8G5F - chains A and E of the 7 polymer chains in the assembly; structure by electron microscopy, 2.64 A resolution.

Chain A:
Protein: Gamma-aminobutyric acid receptor subunit alpha-3
Source organism: Mus musculus
UniProt: P26049 (GBRA3_MOUSE); residues -27 to 464 here correspond to UniProt positions 1-492 (UniProt number = residue number + 28)
Chain sequence (492 residues; numbered -27 to 464; the number before each row is that of its first residue; numbers below 1 keep their minus sign (Met-27 is residue -27)):
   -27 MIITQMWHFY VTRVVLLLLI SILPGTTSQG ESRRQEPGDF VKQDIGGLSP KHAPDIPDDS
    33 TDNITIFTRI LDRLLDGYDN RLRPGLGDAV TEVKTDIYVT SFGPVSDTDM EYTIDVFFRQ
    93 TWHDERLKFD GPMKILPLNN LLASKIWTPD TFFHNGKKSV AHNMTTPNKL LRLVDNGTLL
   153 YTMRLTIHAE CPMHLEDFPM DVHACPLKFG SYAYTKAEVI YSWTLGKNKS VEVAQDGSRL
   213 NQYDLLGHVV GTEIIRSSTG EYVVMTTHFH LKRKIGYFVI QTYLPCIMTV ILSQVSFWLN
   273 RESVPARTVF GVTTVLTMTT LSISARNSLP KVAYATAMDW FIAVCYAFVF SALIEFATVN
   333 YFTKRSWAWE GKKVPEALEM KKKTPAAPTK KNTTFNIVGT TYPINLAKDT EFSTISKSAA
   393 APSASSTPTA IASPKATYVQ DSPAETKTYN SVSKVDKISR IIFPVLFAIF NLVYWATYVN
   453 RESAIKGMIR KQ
Not modelled in the structure: -27 to 36, 344-418, 455-464
Disulfide bonds: Cys163-Cys177
Covalently attached groups: glycan linked to Asn135
Ligand contacts:
  - gamma-amino-butanoic acid (ABU): Phe89, Arg91, Leu142, Thr154
  - PIO ([(2R)-2-octanoyloxy-3-[oxidanyl-[(1R,2R,3S,4R,5R,6S)-2,3,6-tris(oxidanyl)-4,5-diphosphonooxy-cyclohexyl]oxy-phosphoryl]oxy-propyl] octanoate): Arg273, Ser323, Ile326, Glu327, Thr330, Val331, Phe334, Lys336, Arg337, Asn422, Ser423, Ser425, Lys426, Val427, Ile430, Ser431
  - allopregnanolone (Y4B): Ile263, Gln266, Val267, Trp270, Pro436

Chain E:
Protein: Gamma-aminobutyric acid receptor subunit beta-2
Source organism: Mus musculus
UniProt: P63137 (GBRB2_MOUSE); residues -23 to 488 here correspond to UniProt positions 1-512 (UniProt number = residue number + 24)
Chain sequence (512 residues; each row starts with the number of its first residue; numbers below 1 keep their minus sign (Met-23 is residue -23)):
   -23 MWRVRKRGYF GIWSFPLIIA AVCAQSVNDP SNMSLVKETV DRLLKGYDIR LRPDFGGPPV
    37 AVGMNIDIAS IDMVSEVNMD YTLTMYFQQA WRDKRLSYNV IPLNLTLDNR VADQLWVPDT
    97 YFLNDKKSFV HGVTVKNRMI RLHPDGTVLY GLRITTTAAC MMDLRRYPLD EQNCTLEIES
   157 YGYTTDDIEF YWRGDDNAVT GVTKIELPQF SIVDYKLITK KVVFSTGSYP RLSLSFKLKR
   217 NIGYFILQTY MPSILITILS WVSFWINYDA SAARVALGIT TVLTMTTINT HLRETLPKIP
   277 YVKAIDMYLM GCFVFVFMAL LEYALVNYIF FGRGPQRQKK AAEKAANANN EKMRLDVNKM
   337 FYKDIKQNGT QYRSLWDPTG DLSPTRRTTN YDFSLYTMDP HENILLSTLE IKNEMATSEA
   397 VMGLGDPRST MLAYDASSIQ YRKAGLPRHS FGRNALERHV AQKKSRLRRR ASQLKITIPD
   457 LTDVNAIDRW SRIFFPVVFS FFNIVYWLYY VN
Not modelled in the structure: -23 to 7, 309-458
Disulfide bonds: Cys136-Cys150
Covalently attached groups: N-acetylglucosamine (NAG) linked to Asn80, Asn149
Ligand contacts:
  - gamma-amino-butanoic acid (ABU): Tyr97, Glu155, Ser156, Tyr157, Phe200, Thr202, Tyr205
  - allopregnanolone (Y4B): Leu297, Ala300, Leu301, Tyr304, Ile305
Curated features (UniProtKB/Swiss-Prot):
  - binding site (histamine): Tyr97, Ser156, Tyr157, Thr202
  - binding site (4-aminobutanoate): Tyr157, Thr202
  - modified residue: Tyr417 (Phosphotyrosine)
  - glycosylation (N-linked (GlcNAc...) asparagine): Asn8, Asn80, Asn149

Interface between chain A and chain E:
Contacting residue pairs (98; chain A residue first):
  Phe39(A) - Leu27(E)  hydrophobic
  Phe39(A) - Phe31(E)  hydrophobic
  Thr40(A) - Asp24(E)  hydrogen bond
  Thr40(A) - Leu27(E)
  Leu43(A) - Arg26(E)
  Leu47(A) - Arg26(E)
  Tyr70(A) - Phe200(E)  hydrophobic
  Phe89(A) - Tyr97(E)
  Phe89(A) - Tyr157(E)
  Arg91(A) - Ser201(E)  hydrogen bond
  Arg91(A) - Thr202(E)
  Met105(A) - Phe31(E)  hydrophobic
  Pro109(A) - Phe31(E)
  Pro109(A) - Tyr159(E)
  Pro109(A) - Asp163(E)
  Asn111(A) - Ile25(E)
  Asn111(A) - Arg26(E)
  Asn111(A) - Tyr159(E)
  Asn112(A) - Asp95(E)
  Leu113(A) - Ile25(E)  hydrophobic
  Leu114(A) - Arg26(E)
  His134(A) - Asp101(E)  salt bridge
  His134(A) - Lys102(E)
  Met136(A) - Thr96(E)
  Met136(A) - Tyr97(E)
  Met136(A) - Ser104(E)
  Met136(A) - Val106(E)
  Thr137(A) - Pro94(E)
  Thr137(A) - Thr96(E)  hydrogen bond (side chain-backbone)
  Thr138(A) - Val93(E)
  Thr138(A) - Pro94(E)
  Thr138(A) - Asp95(E)
  Thr138(A) - Thr96(E)
  Asn140(A) - Tyr97(E)
  Asn140(A) - Tyr157(E)
  Lys141(A) - Tyr157(E)
  Leu142(A) - Tyr157(E)
  Leu142(A) - Gly158(E)
  Leu142(A) - Tyr205(E)
  Arg144(A) - Gly158(E)  hydrogen bond (side chain-backbone)
  Arg144(A) - Thr160(E)
  Arg144(A) - Thr202(E)  hydrogen bond (side chain-backbone)
  Arg144(A) - Tyr205(E)  hydrogen bond
  Leu152(A) - Thr202(E)
  Thr154(A) - Tyr157(E)
  Met155(A) - Tyr157(E)  hydrogen bond (backbone-side chain)
  Arg156(A) - Tyr97(E)
  Arg156(A) - Phe98(E)  hydrogen bond (side chain-backbone)
  Arg156(A) - Leu99(E)  hydrogen bond (side chain-backbone)
  Arg156(A) - Asp101(E)  salt bridge
  Arg156(A) - Tyr157(E)  hydrogen bond (backbone-side chain)
  Ser210(A) - Met137(E)
  Arg211(A) - Lys102(E)
  Arg211(A) - Ala135(E)
  Arg211(A) - Met137(E)
  Asn213(A) - Met137(E)
  Asn213(A) - Pro273(E)
  Asn213(A) - Lys274(E)
  Asn213(A) - Pro276(E)
  Gln214(A) - Lys274(E)
  Lys246(A) - Pro276(E)
  Gly248(A) - Pro276(E)
  Tyr249(A) - Arg269(E)  hydrogen bond (backbone-side chain)
  Tyr249(A) - Lys274(E)  hydrogen bond
  Tyr249(A) - Ile275(E)
  Tyr249(A) - Pro276(E)
  Ile252(A) - Arg269(E)
  Ile252(A) - Val278(E)  hydrophobic
  Ile252(A) - Met286(E)  hydrophobic
  Gln253(A) - Arg269(E)
  Gln253(A) - Glu270(E)  hydrogen bond
  Met260(A) - Phe293(E)  hydrophobic
  Ile263(A) - Phe293(E)  hydrophobic
  Leu264(A) - Val258(E)  hydrophobic
  Leu264(A) - Phe293(E)  hydrophobic
  Leu264(A) - Leu296(E)  hydrophobic
  Val267(A) - Leu297(E)  hydrophobic
  Val267(A) - Ala300(E)  hydrophobic
  Trp270(A) - Asn303(E)
  Trp270(A) - Tyr304(E)
  Leu271(A) - Asn303(E)
  Asn272(A) - Asn303(E)
  Asn272(A) - Phe307(E)
  Ser275(A) - Ser247(E)
  Ala278(A) - Ser247(E)
  Ala278(A) - Ala248(E)
  Ala278(A) - Val251(E)
  Val281(A) - Val251(E)  hydrophobic
  Phe282(A) - Val251(E)  hydrophobic
  Phe282(A) - Ile255(E)  hydrophobic
  Phe282(A) - Leu296(E)  hydrophobic
  Thr285(A) - Ile255(E)
  Thr289(A) - Leu259(E)
  Asn299(A) - Glu270(E)
  Ala340(A) - Phe307(E)  hydrophobic
  Trp341(A) - Phe306(E)
  Trp341(A) - Phe307(E)
  Arg432(A) - Tyr304(E)
Also at the interface, not in a pair above, chain A (57 interface residues in all): Leu108, Leu110, Pro257, Pro277, Ser300, Gly343
Also at the interface, not in a pair above, chain E (63 interface residues in all): Gly32, Met55, Phe63, Trp92, Asn100, Phe105, Leu128, Ile130, Gly203, Thr262, Asn265, Thr266, Phe289, Tyr299

Overview:
57 residues of chain A face 63 of chain E across their interface; the contacts include 13 hydrogen bonds and 2
salt bridges. Polar contacts include His134(A)-Asp101(E), Arg156(A)-Asp101(E) and Thr40(A)-Asp24(E).
Allopregnanolone and gamma-amino-butanoic acid are bound between chain A and chain E.
Here chain A is Gamma-aminobutyric acid receptor subunit alpha-3 and chain E is Gamma-aminobutyric acid
receptor subunit beta-2, both from Mus musculus. Entry 8G5F (Native GABA-A receptor from the mouse brain,
ortho-alpha1-alpha3-beta2-gamma2 subtype, in complex with GABA and allopregnanolone) was determined by
electron microscopy (same publication as 8FOI, 8G4N, 8G4O, 8G4X, 8G5G and 8G5H).
